PDB entry 6IRJ | X-ray diffraction, 1.65 A resolution | chain A

# Chain A
Molecule: Lysozyme C
From: Gallus gallus
Notes: EC 3.2.1.17
UniProt: P00698 (LYSC_CHICK); residues 19-147 here = UniProt positions 19-147
Amino-acid sequence (129 residues; numbered 19 to 147; the number before each row is that of its first residue):
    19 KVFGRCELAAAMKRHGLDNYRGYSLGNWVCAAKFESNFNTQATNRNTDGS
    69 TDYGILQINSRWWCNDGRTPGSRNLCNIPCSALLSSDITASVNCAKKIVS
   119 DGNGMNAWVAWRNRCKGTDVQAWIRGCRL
Swiss-Prot annotation at these positions:
  - active site: E53, D70
  - binding site (substrate): D119
  - natural variant: Y71 (Y71F; Y71S)
Disulfides: C24-C145, C48-C133, C82-C98, C94-C112
Metal / ion sites: Na+: S78, C82, S90, R91

# Overview
S78, C82, S90 and R91 coordinate Na+. From UniProt: active-site residues E53 and D70 and substrate-binding
residue D119.
Chain A is Lysozyme C (Gallus gallus); the structure, Crystal structure of lysozyme by fixed-target serial
femtosecond crystallography, was determined by X-ray diffraction, deposited together with 6IRK.
